7R30 - chains A and C of the 3 polymer chains in the assembly; structure by X-ray diffraction, 1.90 A resolution.

[Chain A (and C)]
Molecule: Membrane-associated protein slr1513
From: Synechocystis sp. PCC 6803
Notes: chain C of this document is another copy of the same molecule, construct and numbering; everything in this record applies to it too
UniProtKB: P73954 (Y1513_SYNY3); residues 1-110 here = UniProt positions 1-110
Sequence (120 residues; row label = number of the first residue in the row):
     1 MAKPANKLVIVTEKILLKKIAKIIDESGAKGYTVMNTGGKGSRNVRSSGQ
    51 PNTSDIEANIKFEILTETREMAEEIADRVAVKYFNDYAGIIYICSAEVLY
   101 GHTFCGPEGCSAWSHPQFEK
Unresolved in the structure: 1, 43-54, 112-120 (chain C: 1, 44-54, 115-120)
Sequence notes: expression tag (111-120)
Cystine bridges: Cys105-Cys110
Residues lining bound ligands:
  - ADP (adenosine-5'-diphosphate), molecule 1: Val11, Gly38, Gly39, Lys40, Gly41, Ser42, Asn59, Ala88, Gly89, Ile90
  - ADP, molecule 2: Lys30, Gly31, Tyr32, Thr33, Glu63, Ile64, Leu65, Gly101, His102, Thr103, Phe104
  - bicarbonate ion (BCT): Val34, Met35, Asn36
Reported in the primary citation:
  - binding site for ADP: Ser42, Asn59
  - mutagenesis - K40A, R43A, R46A: decreased catalytic activity on ADP
  - mutagenesis - C105A/C110A: decreased binding to TrxA

[How chain A and chain C interact]
Contacting residue pairs (38):
  Ala2(A) with Arg69(C)
  Lys7(A) with Tyr92(C), hydrogen bond
  Asp25(A) with Lys40(C), salt bridge
  Lys30(A) with Gly41(C); Ser42(C), hydrogen bond (backbone-side chain)
  Gly31(A) with Lys40(C)
  Tyr32(A) with Gly39(C); Lys40(C), hydrogen bond (backbone-backbone); Ile56(C)
  Thr33(A) with Val11(C); Thr37(C); Gly38(C)
  Val34(A) with Thr37(C); Gly38(C), hydrogen bond (backbone-backbone)
  Glu63(A) with Lys61(C), salt bridge; Tyr92(C)
  Leu65(A) with Ile90(C), hydrophobic; Tyr92(C), hydrophobic
  Ala96(A) with Tyr92(C), hydrophobic; Ile93(C)
  Glu97(A) with Arg69(C), salt bridge; Tyr92(C); Ile93(C), hydrogen bond (backbone-backbone)
  Val98(A) with Ile91(C); Tyr92(C), hydrophobic
  Leu99(A) with Leu8(C), hydrophobic; Ala76(C), hydrophobic; Ile91(C), hydrogen bond (backbone-backbone)
  Tyr100(A) with Ala76(C); Asp77(C), hydrogen bond; Ala80(C), hydrophobic; Ile90(C); Ile91(C), hydrogen bond (backbone-backbone)
  His102(A) with Arg43(C), hydrogen bond; Phe84(C); Asn85(C)
  Thr103(A) with Ser42(C); Arg43(C)
Also at the interface, not in a pair above, chain A (21 interface residues in all): Leu17, Met35, Ser95, Gly101
Also at the interface, not in a pair above, chain C (25 interface residues in all): Met35, Asn36, Glu73, Cys94

[Summary]
The interface between chain A and chain C involves 21 residues on one side and 25 on the other, with 9
hydrogen bonds and 3 salt bridges. Among the polar pairs are Asp25(A)-Lys40(C), Glu63(A)-Lys61(C) and
Glu97(A)-Arg69(C). From the paper: a binding site for ADP at Ser42(A) and Asn59(A); K40A, R43A and R46A of
chain A reduce catalytic activity on ADP.
Chain A and chain C are both Membrane-associated protein slr1513 (Synechocystis sp. PCC 6803); the structure,
Carbon regulatory PII-like protein SbtB from Synechocystis sp. 6803 in complex with ADP and AMP resulting ...,
was determined by X-ray diffraction, deposited together with 7R31 and 7R32.
